PDB entry 3UBQ | X-ray diffraction, 2.00 A resolution | chains C and E of the 6 polymer chains in the assembly

[Chain C (and E)]
Protein: hemagglutinin HA1
Source organism: Influenza A virus
Notes: fragment: Ectodomain HA1, residues 18-344; chain E of this document is another copy of the same molecule, construct and numbering; everything in this record applies to it too
Reference sequence: C3W5S1 (C3W5S1_I09A0); the construct lacks a stretch of the UniProt sequence, so the offset changes along the chain: 11-55 = UniProt 18-62; 56-83 = UniProt 64-91; 84-90 = UniProt 93-99; 91-116 = UniProt 101-126; 3 more segments
Chain sequence (329 residues; numbered 9 to 329 plus 8 insertion-coded residues; the number before each row is that of its first residue; a row labelled like 116A-116C holds insertion residues (116A, then the next letters in order)):
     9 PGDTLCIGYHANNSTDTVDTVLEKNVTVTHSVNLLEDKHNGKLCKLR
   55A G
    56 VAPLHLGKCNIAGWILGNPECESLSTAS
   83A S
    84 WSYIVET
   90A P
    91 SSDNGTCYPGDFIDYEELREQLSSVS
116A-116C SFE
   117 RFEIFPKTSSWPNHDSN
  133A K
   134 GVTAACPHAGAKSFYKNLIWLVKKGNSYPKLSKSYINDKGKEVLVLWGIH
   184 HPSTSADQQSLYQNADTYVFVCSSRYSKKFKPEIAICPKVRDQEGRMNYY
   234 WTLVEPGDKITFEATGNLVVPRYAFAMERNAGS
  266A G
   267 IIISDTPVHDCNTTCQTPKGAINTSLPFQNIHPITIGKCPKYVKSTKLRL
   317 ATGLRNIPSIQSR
Disordered / not traced: 9-10, 80-81, 326-329 (chain E: 77-80, 326-329)
Sequence notes: expression tag (9-10); engineered mutation Cys-205 (Gly219 in C3W5S1), Cys-220 (Arg234 in C3W5S1)
Cystine bridges: Cys-52/Cys-277, Cys-64/Cys-76, Cys-97/Cys-139, Cys-281/Cys-305
What the authors report for this chain:
  - mutagenesis - G205C/R220C: increased stability (proposed by the authors, not directly observed)
  - mutagenesis - T200A: increased binding to glycan array (citing earlier work)
  - mutagenesis - D225G: increased binding to alpha2-3-linked glycans (citing earlier work)
  - mutagenesis - D225G: decreased binding to alpha2-6-linked glycans (citing earlier work)

[Interface between chain C and chain E]
Cross-chain cystine bridges: Cys-205(C)/Cys-220(E)
Contacting residue pairs - 12 pairs, chain C then chain E:
  Phe-203(C) with Glu-216(E); Ala-218(E), hydrophobic; Cys-220(E), hydrophobic
  Cys-205(C) with Cys-220(E), disulfide; Pro-221(E)
  Ser-206(C) with Pro-221(E); Arg-229(E), hydrogen bond (backbone-side chain)
  Ser-207(C) with Val-223(E); Arg-229(E)
  Lys-212(C) with Glu-216(E)
  Lys-242(C) with Pro-221(E)
  Thr-244(C) with Pro-221(E)
Also at the interface, not in a pair above, chain C (8 interface residues in all): Ser-210
Also at the interface, not in a pair above, chain E (8 interface residues in all): Ile-217, Ile-219

[In short]
Chain C and chain E each contribute 8 residues to their interface, with 1 disulfide bond and 1 hydrogen bond.
The hydrogen-bonded pair is Ser-206(C)/Arg-229(E). From the paper: G205C/R220C of chain C increase stability;
T200A of chain C increases binding to glycan array.
Chain C and chain E are both hemagglutinin HA1 (Influenza A virus); the structure, Influenza hemagglutinin
from the 2009 pandemic in complex with ligand 3SLN, was determined by X-ray diffraction, deposited together
with 3UBE, 3UBJ and 3UBN.
